PDB entry 4ZTU | X-ray diffraction, 3.30 A resolution | chains A and B of the 5 polymer chains in the assembly

== Chain A ==
Protein: DNA polymerase subunit gamma-1
Source organism: Homo sapiens
Notes: EC 2.7.7.7
UniProt: P54098 (DPOG1_HUMAN); numbering as in UniProt (aligned over 30-1239)
Sequence (1222 residues; row label = number of the first residue in the row):
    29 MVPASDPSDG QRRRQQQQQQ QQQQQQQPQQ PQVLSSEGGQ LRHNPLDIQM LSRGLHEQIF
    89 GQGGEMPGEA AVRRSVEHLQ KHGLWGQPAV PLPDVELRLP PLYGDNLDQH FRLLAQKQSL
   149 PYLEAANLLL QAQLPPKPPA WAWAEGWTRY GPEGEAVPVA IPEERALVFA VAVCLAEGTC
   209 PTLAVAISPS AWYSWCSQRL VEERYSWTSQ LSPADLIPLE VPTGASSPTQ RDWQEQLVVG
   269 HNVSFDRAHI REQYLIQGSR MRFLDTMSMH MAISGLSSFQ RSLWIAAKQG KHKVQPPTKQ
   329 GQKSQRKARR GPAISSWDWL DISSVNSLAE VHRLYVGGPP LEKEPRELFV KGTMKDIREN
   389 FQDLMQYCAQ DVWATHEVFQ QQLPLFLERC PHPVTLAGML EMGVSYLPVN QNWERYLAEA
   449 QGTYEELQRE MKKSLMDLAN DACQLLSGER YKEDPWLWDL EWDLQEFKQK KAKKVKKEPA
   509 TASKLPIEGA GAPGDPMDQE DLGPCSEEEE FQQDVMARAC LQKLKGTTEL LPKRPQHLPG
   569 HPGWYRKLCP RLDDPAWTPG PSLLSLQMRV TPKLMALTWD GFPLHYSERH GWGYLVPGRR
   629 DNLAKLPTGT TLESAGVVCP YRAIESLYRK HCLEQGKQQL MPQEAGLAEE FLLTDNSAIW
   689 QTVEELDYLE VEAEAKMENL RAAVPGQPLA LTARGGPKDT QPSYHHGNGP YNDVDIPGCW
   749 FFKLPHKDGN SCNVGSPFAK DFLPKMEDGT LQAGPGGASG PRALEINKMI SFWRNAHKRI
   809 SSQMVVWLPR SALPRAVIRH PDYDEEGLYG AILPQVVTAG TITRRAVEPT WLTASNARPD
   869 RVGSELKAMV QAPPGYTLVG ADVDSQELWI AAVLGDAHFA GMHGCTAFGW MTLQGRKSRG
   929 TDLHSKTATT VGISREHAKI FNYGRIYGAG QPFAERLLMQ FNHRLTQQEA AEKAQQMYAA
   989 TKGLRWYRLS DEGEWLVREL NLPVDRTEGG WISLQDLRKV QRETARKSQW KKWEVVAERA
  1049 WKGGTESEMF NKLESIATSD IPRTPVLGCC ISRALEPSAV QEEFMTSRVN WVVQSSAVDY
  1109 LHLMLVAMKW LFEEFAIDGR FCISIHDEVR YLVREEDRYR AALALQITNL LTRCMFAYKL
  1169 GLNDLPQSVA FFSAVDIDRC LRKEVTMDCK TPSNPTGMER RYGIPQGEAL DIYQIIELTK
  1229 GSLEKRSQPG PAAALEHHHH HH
Unresolved in the structure: 29-77, 250-261, 317-340, 511-529, 624-629, 663-737, 993-1024, 1229-1250
Construct notes: expression tag (29, 1240-1250); engineered mutation Ala198 (Asp in P54098), Ala200 (Glu in P54098)
Swiss-Prot annotation at these positions:
  - region: Gln43 to Gln55 (Does not contribute to polymerase and exonuclease enzymatic activities), Thr858 to Asn864 (Trigger loop)
  - motif: Val267 to Arg275 (Exo II), Tyr395 to Thr403 (Exo III), Val887 to Leu896 (Pol A), Arg943 to Gly958 (Pol B), His1134 to Val1141 (Pol C)
  - binding site (DNA): Ser306, Ser593, Lys806, Thr849, Thr1094, Ser1095
  - binding site (RNA): Arg579, His754, Gly763, Lys768, Ser863, Arg869
  - binding site (a 2'-deoxyribonucleoside 5'-triphosphate): Asp890, Val891, Ser893, Glu895, Arg943, Lys947, Tyr951, Asp1135
  - binding site (Mg(2+)): Asp890, Val891, Asp1135
  - site (Critical for replication fidelity and mismatch recognition): Arg853, Gln1102
  - natural variant: Gln55 (Q55QQ; Q55QQQ), Arg227 (R227W: In PEOB1 and MTDPS4B), Arg232 (R232G: In MTDPS4A; R232H: In LS), Leu244 (L244P: In MTDPS4A), Thr251 (T251I: In PEOB1, MTDPS4A and MTDPS4B), Gly268 (G268A: In PEOB1), Arg275 (R275Q: Found in a patient with epileptic encephalopathy, developmental delay and moderate intellectual disability; uncertain significance), His277 (H277L: In PEOB1; uncertain significance), Gly303 (G303R: In MTDPS4A), Leu304 (L304R: In PEOB1 and SANDO; L304SANDO: In PEOB1), Ser305 (S305R: In MTDPS4A), Gln308 (Q308H: In PEOB1), 51 further natural variant entries in UniProt
  - mutagenesis: Asp274 (D274A: Unable to idle at the 5'-end of the nascent DNA strand. Continues DNA synthesis into double-stranded DNA past the 5'-end creating a flap structure that cannot be ligated), Lys498 (K498C: Decreases processive DNA synthesis), Lys499 (K499C: Decreases processive DNA synthesis), Lys501 (K501C: Decreases processive DNA synthesis), Val543 to Leu558 (Markedly decreases the stimulation by POLG2, resulting in impaired processive DNA synthesis), Leu549 (L549N: Decreases processive DNA synthesis), Leu552 (L552N: Decreases processive DNA synthesis), Lys553 (K553N: Decreases processive DNA synthesis), Arg853 (R853A: Abolishes primer DNA extention in the presence of dNTPs. Impairs intrinsic polymerase processivity. Enhances exonuclease activity leading to primer DNA degradation), Asp890 (D890N: Abolishes DNA polymerase activity), Asp1135 (D1135N: Abolishes DNA polymerase activity)
Metal / ion sites: Mg2+: Asp890, Val891, Asp1135 (together with 2',3'-dideoxycytidine 5'-triphosphate)
Residues lining bound ligands: 2',3'-dideoxycytidine 5'-triphosphate: Arg853, Asp890, Val891, Asp892, Ser893, Gln894, Glu895, His932, Arg943, Lys947, Ile948, Tyr951, Tyr955, Asp1135
From the paper describing this entry:
  - binding site for 2',3'-dideoxycytidine 5'-triphosphate: Arg853, Tyr951
  - specificity-determining residues: Tyr951 (citing earlier work)
  - disease-associated variants - R232G, R232H, R852C, R852H, R853Q, R853W: decreased catalytic activity (citing earlier work)
  - binding site for the 27-nt DNA strand: Lys496 to Lys505, Arg853, Asn1098, Gln1102
  - mutagenesis - K498C, K499C, K501C: decreased catalytic activity
  - disease-associated variants - Q497H (citing earlier work)
  - binding site for the 24-nt DNA strand: Arg853
  - contacts within the chain: Arg852-Ser1103

== Chain B ==
Protein: DNA polymerase subunit gamma-2, mitochondrial
Source organism: Homo sapiens
UniProt: Q9UHN1 (DPOG2_HUMAN); residues 26-485 here = UniProt positions 26-485
Sequence (472 residues; each row starts with the number of its first residue):
    25 MDAGQPELLT ERSSPKGGHV KSHAELEGNG EHPEAPGSGE GSEALLEICQ RRHFLSGSKQ
    85 QLSRDSLLSG CHPGFGPLGV ELRKNLAAEW WTSVVVFREQ VFPVDALHHK PGPLLPGDSA
   145 FRLVSAETLR EILQDKELSK EQLVAFLENV LKTSGKLREN LLHGALEHYV NCLDLVNKRL
   205 PYGLAQIGVC FHPVFDTKQI RNGVKSIGEK TEASLVWFTP PRTSNQWLDF WLRHRLQWWR
   265 KFAMSPSNFS SSDCQDEEGR KGNKLYYNFP WGKELIETLW NLGDHELLHM YPGNVSKLHG
   325 RDGRKNVVPC VLSVNGDLDR GMLAYLYDSF QLTENSFTRK KNLHRKVLKL HPCLAPIKVA
   385 LDVGRGPTLE LRQVCQGLFN ELLENGISVW PGYLETMQSS LEQLYSKYDE MSILFTVLVT
   445 ETTLENGLIH LRSRDTTMKE MMHISKLKDF LIKYISSAKN VAAALEHHHH HH
Unresolved in the structure: 25-67, 137-178, 222-228, 356-361, 486-496
Construct notes: expression tag (25, 486-496)
Swiss-Prot annotation at these positions:
  - modified residue: Ser38 (Phosphoserine)
  - natural variant: Arg182 (R182W: In MTDPS16), Gly416 (G416A: No functional deficit), Asp433 (D433Y: In MTDPS16B), Gly451 (G451E: In PEOA4)
From the paper describing this entry:
  - disease-associated variants - G451E: decreased binding to DNA polymerase subunit gamma-1 (chain A) (citing earlier work)
  - disease-associated variants - G451E: decreased catalytic activity (citing earlier work)

== How chain A and chain B interact ==
Pairs across the interface - 62 pairs, chain A then chain B:
  Glu447(A) - Arg257(B)  salt bridge
  Glu454(A) - Gln261(B)  hydrogen bond
  Arg457(A) - Arg264(B)
  Arg457(A) - Lys265(B)
  Asp465(A) - Met268(B)
  Asp465(A) - Lys373(B)
  Asn468(A) - Asp459(B)
  Asn468(A) - Thr460(B)
  Asp469(A) - Gln355(B)
  Asp469(A) - Lys373(B)  salt bridge
  Cys471(A) - Thr460(B)  hydrogen bond
  Cys471(A) - Met462(B)
  Gln472(A) - Leu367(B)
  Gln472(A) - Arg369(B)
  Gln472(A) - Thr461(B)
  Arg478(A) - Leu367(B)
  Trp484(A) - Lys364(B)
  Pro507(A) - Glu445(B)
  Pro507(A) - Glu449(B)
  Ala508(A) - Glu445(B)
  Thr509(A) - Glu445(B)  hydrogen bond (backbone-side chain)
  Ala510(A) - Glu445(B)  hydrogen bond (backbone-side chain)
  Asp542(A) - Asn404(B)
  Ala545(A) - Gln397(B)
  Arg546(A) - Asn404(B)
  Arg546(A) - Glu408(B)  salt bridge
  Leu549(A) - Val398(B)  hydrophobic
  Leu549(A) - Gly401(B)
  Leu549(A) - Leu402(B)
  Leu549(A) - Glu405(B)
  Leu549(A) - Ile468(B)  hydrophobic
  Leu552(A) - Leu448(B)
  Leu552(A) - Ile468(B)  hydrophobic
  Lys553(A) - His467(B)  hydrogen bond (backbone-side chain)
  Lys553(A) - Ile468(B)
  Lys553(A) - Ser469(B)  hydrogen bond
  Lys553(A) - Lys470(B)
  Thr556(A) - Asn450(B)  hydrogen bond (side chain-backbone)
  Thr556(A) - Gly451(B)
  Thr556(A) - His467(B)
  Leu566(A) - Glu464(B)
  Pro567(A) - Glu464(B)
  Gly568(A) - Met462(B)
  Gly568(A) - Lys463(B)
  Gly568(A) - Glu464(B)  hydrogen bond (backbone-side chain)
  His569(A) - Ser457(B)
  His569(A) - Thr460(B)
  His569(A) - Met462(B)
  His569(A) - Glu464(B)  salt bridge
  Tyr573(A) - Thr460(B)
  Trp585(A) - Lys477(B)
  Trp585(A) - Tyr478(B)  hydrophobic
  Trp585(A) - Ser481(B)
  Thr586(A) - Val485(B)
  Pro587(A) - Tyr478(B)  hydrophobic
  Pro587(A) - Ser481(B)
  Pro587(A) - Ala482(B)
  Gly782(A) - Lys364(B)
  Pro783(A) - Arg363(B)
  Glu833(A) - Lys329(B)  salt bridge
  Glu834(A) - Arg328(B)
  Glu1207(A) - Gln250(B)
Other interface residues (no listed pair), chain A (45 interface residues in all): Lys461, Leu474, Met544, Cys548, Thr555, Glu557, Leu559, Pro570, Leu580, Gly588, Leu655
Other interface residues (no listed pair), chain B (49 interface residues in all): Arg246, Ala267, Thr362, His375, Thr447, Leu452, Phe474
Interface features reported in the paper:
  - interface residues, chain B: Gly451(B)

== In short ==
45 residues of chain A and 49 residues of chain B are in contact, with 8 hydrogen bonds and 5 salt bridges.
Polar pairs include Glu447(A)-Arg257(B), Asp469(A)-Lys373(B) and Arg546(A)-Glu408(B). The paper reports a
binding site for the 27-nt DNA strand at Lys496(A), Arg853(A) and Asn1098(A) among others; R232G, R232H and
R852C of chain A, among others, reduce catalytic activity; 10 substitutions were tested in all.
Here chain A is DNA polymerase subunit gamma-1 and chain B is DNA polymerase subunit gamma-2, mitochondrial,
both from Homo sapiens. Entry 4ZTU (Structural basis for processivity and antiviral drug toxicity in human
mitochondrial DNA replicase) was determined by X-ray diffraction together with 4ZTZ from the same study.
